Entry 3LVG (X-ray diffraction, 7.94 A resolution (low resolution: residue-level contacts below are approximate; hydrogen-bond / salt-bridge calls are withheld)); this record covers chains A and F of the 6 polymer chains in the assembly.

== Chain A ==
Name: Clathrin heavy chain 1
From: Bos taurus
Reference sequence: P49951 (CLH1_BOVIN); numbering as in UniProt (aligned over 1074-1675)
Sequence (624 residues; each row starts with the number of its first residue):
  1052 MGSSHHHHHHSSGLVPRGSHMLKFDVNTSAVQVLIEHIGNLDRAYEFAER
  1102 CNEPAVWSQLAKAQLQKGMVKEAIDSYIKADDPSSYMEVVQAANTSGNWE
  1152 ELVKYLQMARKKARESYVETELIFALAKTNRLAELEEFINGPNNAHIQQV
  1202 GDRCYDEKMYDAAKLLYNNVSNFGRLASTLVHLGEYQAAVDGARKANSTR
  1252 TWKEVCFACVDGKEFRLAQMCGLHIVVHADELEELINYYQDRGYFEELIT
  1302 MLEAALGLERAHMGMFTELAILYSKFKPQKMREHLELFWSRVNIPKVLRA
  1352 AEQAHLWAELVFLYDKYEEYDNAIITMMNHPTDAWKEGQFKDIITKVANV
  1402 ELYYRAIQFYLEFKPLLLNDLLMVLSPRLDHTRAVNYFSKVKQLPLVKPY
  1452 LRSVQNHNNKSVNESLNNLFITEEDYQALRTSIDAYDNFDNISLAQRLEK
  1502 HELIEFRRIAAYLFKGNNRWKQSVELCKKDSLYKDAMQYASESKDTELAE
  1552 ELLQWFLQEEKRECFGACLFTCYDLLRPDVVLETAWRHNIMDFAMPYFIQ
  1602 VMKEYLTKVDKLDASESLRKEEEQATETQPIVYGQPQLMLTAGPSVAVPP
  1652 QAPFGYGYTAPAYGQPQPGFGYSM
Disordered / not traced: 1052-1077, 1631-1675
Differences from the reference sequence: expression tag (1052-1073)
Curated features (UniProtKB/Swiss-Prot):
  - modified residue: S1167 (Phosphoserine), Y1206 (Phosphotyrosine), S1229 (Phosphoserine), K1441 (N6-acetyllysine), Y1477 (Phosphotyrosine), Y1487 (Phosphotyrosine), S1494 (Phosphoserine), K1501 (N6-acetyllysine)
From the paper describing this entry:
  - mutagenesis - K1163E/R1165D: unchanged binding to CLC

== Chain F ==
Name: Clathrin light chain B
From: Bos taurus
Reference sequence: P04975 (CLCB_BOVIN); residues 89-169 carry their UniProt numbers (81 of 190 residues fall inside the UniProt entry; the rest is not from it)
Sequence (190 residues; row label = number of the first residue in the row; note: 15 numbers in that range are skipped by the numbering (no residue carries them; nothing is unmodelled there); X marks 109 residues of unknown identity (built as UNK)):
     1 XXXXXXXXXXXXXXXXXXXXXXXXXXXXXXXXXXXXXXXXXXXXXXXXXX
    51 XXXXXXXXXXXXXXXXXXXXXXX
    89 IAQADRLTQEPESIRKWREEQRKRLQELDAASKVMEQEWREKAKKDLEEW
   139 NQRQSEQVEKNKINNRIADKAFYQQPDADIIXXXXXXXXXXXXXXXXXXX
   189 XXXXXXXXXXXXXXXXX
Disordered / not traced: 9, 22-73, 89-90, 169, 204-205

== How chain A and chain F interact ==
Residue-residue contacts (20; chain A residue first):
  Q1291(A) - Q97(F)
  D1292(A) - Q97(F)
  R1293(A) - Q97(F)
  G1294(A) - Q97(F)
  F1296(A) - S101(F)
  F1327(A) - K104(F)
  P1329(A) - K111(F)
  W1358(A) - R112(F)
  T1383(A) - E115(F)
  D1384(A) - E115(F)
  F1414(A) - W127(F)
  F1414(A) - K130(F)
  P1416(A) - K130(F)
  Q1444(A) - D134(F)
  E1474(A) - Q145(F)
  E1475(A) - Q145(F)
  E1475(A) - V146(F)
  E1475(A) - N149(F)
  R1509(A) - Q162(F)
  R1509(A) - A166(F)
Interface residues without a listed pair, chain A (36 interface residues in all): T1079, S1080, I1086, H1088, I1089, M1120, E1123, S1147, H1356, N1380, K1449, L1504, K1535, Q1539, R1563, F1566, C1573, Y1574, Y1598, V1602
Interface residues without a listed pair, chain F (19 interface residues in all): D93, E100, L116, R141, Q163

== In short ==
Chain A and chain F form an interface of 36 and 19 residues respectively. From the paper: K1163E/R1165D of
chain A leave binding to CLC unchanged.
Chain A is Clathrin heavy chain 1 and chain F is Clathrin light chain B, both from Bos taurus; the structure,
Crystal structure of a clathrin heavy chain and clathrin light chain complex, was determined by X-ray
diffraction, deposited together with 3LVH.
